4NJQ - chains A and C of the 4 polymer chains in the assembly; structure by X-ray diffraction, 2.70 A resolution.

== Chain A (and C) ==
Name: Probable M18 family aminopeptidase 2
Source organism: Pseudomonas aeruginosa
Notes: EC 3.4.11.-; chain C of this document is another copy of the same molecule, construct and numbering; everything in this record applies to it too
Reference sequence: Q9HYZ3 (APEB_PSEAE); numbering as in UniProt (aligned over 1-429)
Amino-acid sequence (429 residues; row label = number of the first residue in the row):
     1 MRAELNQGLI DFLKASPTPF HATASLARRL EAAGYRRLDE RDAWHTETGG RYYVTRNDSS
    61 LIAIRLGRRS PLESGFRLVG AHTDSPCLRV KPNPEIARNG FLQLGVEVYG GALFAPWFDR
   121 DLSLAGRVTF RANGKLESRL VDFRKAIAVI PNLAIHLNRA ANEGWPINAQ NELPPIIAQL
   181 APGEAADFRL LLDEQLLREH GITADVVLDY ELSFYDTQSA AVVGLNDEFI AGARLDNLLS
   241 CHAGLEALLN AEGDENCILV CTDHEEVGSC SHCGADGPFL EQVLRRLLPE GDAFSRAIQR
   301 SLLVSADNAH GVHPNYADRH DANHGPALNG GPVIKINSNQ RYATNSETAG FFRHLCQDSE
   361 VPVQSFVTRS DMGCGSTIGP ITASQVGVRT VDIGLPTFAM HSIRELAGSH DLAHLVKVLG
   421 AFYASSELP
Disordered / not traced: 268-277, 373-384
Metal / ion sites: Co2+ site 1: H82, D236, D307 (together with carbonate ion); Co2+ site 2: D236, E266, H401 (together with carbonate ion)
Residues lining bound ligands:
  - carbonate ion: H82, D236, E265, E266, D307, H401
  - carbonate ion (CO3): H82, D236, E265, E266, D307, H401
  - N-cyclohexyltaurine (NHE; 2-[N-cyclohexylamino]ethane sulfonic acid): R41, E137, S138, R139
UniProt features mapped onto this chain:
  - binding site (Zn(2+)): H82, H156, H401

== How chain A and chain C interact ==
Pairs across the interface (72; chain A residue first):
  E40(A) with S295(C), hydrogen bond; R296(C); Q299(C)
  R41(A) with R296(C); Q299(C); R300(C), hydrogen bond (backbone-side chain); R389(C)
  D42(A) with R296(C); R300(C), salt bridge
  A43(A) with R296(C)
  R56(A) with Q299(C); G387(C)
  N57(A) with N345(C), hydrogen bond
  D58(A) with E347(C)
  R89(A) with S338(C)
  K91(A) with D321(C), salt bridge; H324(C); V367(C); T368(C); S370(C), hydrogen bond
  P92(A) with H324(C); I336(C), hydrophobic; S365(C); V367(C)
  N93(A) with N323(C), hydrogen bond (backbone-side chain); H324(C), hydrogen bond (backbone-side chain); S365(C)
  P94(A) with N323(C)
  E95(A) with N323(C), hydrogen bond (backbone-side chain)
  V106(A) with S370(C), hydrogen bond (backbone-side chain)
  E107(A) with N337(C); S338(C), hydrogen bond; V367(C); S370(C)
  V108(A) with N339(C), hydrogen bond (backbone-side chain)
  Y109(A) with S338(C); N339(C)
  G110(A) with N339(C), hydrogen bond (backbone-side chain)
  R127(A) with N345(C); S346(C), hydrogen bond; E347(C), salt bridge
  T129(A) with S346(C), hydrogen bond; E347(C)
  R131(A) with H354(C)
  K135(A) with E427(C), salt bridge
  L136(A) with F351(C), hydrophobic
  S138(A) with E347(C), hydrogen bond
  N168(A) with D371(C), hydrogen bond
  A169(A) with S370(C)
  Q170(A) with D321(C), hydrogen bond; R369(C); S370(C), hydrogen bond (side chain-backbone); D371(C)
  L208(A) with G350(C); R353(C); Q357(C)
  D209(A) with S346(C); A349(C); G350(C); R353(C), salt bridge
  Y210(A) with S346(C)
  E211(A) with N345(C); S346(C), hydrogen bond (side chain-backbone)
  H264(A) with Q340(C), hydrogen bond
  V267(A) with N339(C)
  P278(A) with Q385(C)
  Q282(A) with S295(C), hydrogen bond; V386(C), hydrogen bond (side chain-backbone); G387(C)
  R286(A) with D292(C), salt bridge; S295(C); R296(C)
Also at the interface, not in a pair above, chain A (39 interface residues in all): W44, I96, G134
Also at the interface, not in a pair above, chain C (35 interface residues in all): G291, P429

== Overview ==
39 residues of chain A and 35 residues of chain C are in contact, with 21 hydrogen bonds and 6 salt bridges.
Polar contacts include D42(A)-R300(C), K91(A)-D321(C) and R127(A)-E347(C). Ligands of chain A: carbonate ion
and N-cyclohexyltaurine. From UniProt: 3 Zn2+-binding residues on chain A.
Chain A and chain C are both Probable M18 family aminopeptidase 2 (Pseudomonas aeruginosa); the structure,
Structural and kinetic bases for the metal preference of the M18 aminopeptidase from Pseudomonas aeruginosa,
was determined by X-ray diffraction (same publication as 3WT4, 4NJR, 4OID and 4OIW).
